Entry 8TSL (electron microscopy, 3.40 A resolution); this record covers chains C and A of the 12 polymer chains in the assembly.

# Chain C
Protein: Transport permease protein
Organism: Caldimonas thermodepolymerans
Reference sequence: A0A2S5T447 (A0A2S5T447_9BURK); residues 3-271 here correspond to UniProt positions 1-269 (UniProt number = residue number - 2)
Amino-acid sequence (274 residues; numbered -2 to 271; the number before each row is that of its first residue; numbers below 1 keep their minus sign (Met-2 is residue -2)):
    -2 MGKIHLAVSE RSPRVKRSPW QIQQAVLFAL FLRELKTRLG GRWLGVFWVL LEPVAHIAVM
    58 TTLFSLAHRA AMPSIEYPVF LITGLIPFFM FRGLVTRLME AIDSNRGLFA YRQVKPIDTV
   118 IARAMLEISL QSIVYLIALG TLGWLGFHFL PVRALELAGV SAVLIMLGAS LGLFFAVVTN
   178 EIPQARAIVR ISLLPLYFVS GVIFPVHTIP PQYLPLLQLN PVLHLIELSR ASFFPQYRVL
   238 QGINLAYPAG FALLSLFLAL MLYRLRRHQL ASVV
Unresolved in the structure: -2 to 13, 270-271
Sequence notes: initiating methionine (-2); expression tag (-1 to 2); conflict Leu3 (Met1 in A0A2S5T447)
What the authors report for this chain:
  - mutagenesis - R89K: decreased stability

# Chain A
Protein: ABC transporter ATP-binding protein
Organism: Caldimonas thermodepolymerans
Reference sequence: A0A2S5T4B3 (A0A2S5T4B3_9BURK); residue numbers follow UniProt; this construct covers 1-226
Amino-acid sequence (234 residues; each row starts with the number of its first residue):
     1 MIELRNLTKW YPTPHGRRYV FRNLNFRFPD DVSIGLIGRN GAGKSTLMRL LGGIEAPNEG
    61 EVVTDVSISW PVGLSGGFQG SLTARENVKF VCRIYGTSHE DMLRKVRFVE EFAEIGEHFD
   121 LPMKTYSSGM RSRVAFGLSM AFDFDYYLID EAMAVGDAQF RAKSRAVFDS RVGQANMILV
   181 SHNMNDIKEY CDVVVLVDQG QATLYEDVEA GIAAYQGSLK KAAAKPDYKD DDDK
Unresolved in the structure: 227-234
Sequence notes: expression tag (227-234)

# Chain C / chain A interface
Pairs across the interface - 16 pairs, chain C then chain A:
  Ala22(C) - Arg93(A)
  Ala26(C) - Arg93(A)
  Arg30(C) - Gln79(A)
  Arg30(C) - Phe90(A)
  Leu105(C) - Phe90(A)  hydrophobic
  Phe106(C) - Ile54(A)
  Ala107(C) - Gly53(A)
  Ala107(C) - Ile54(A)
  Tyr108(C) - Gly77(A)  hydrogen bond (side chain-backbone)
  Tyr108(C) - Val91(A)  hydrophobic
  Tyr108(C) - Ile94(A)  hydrophobic
  Arg109(C) - Leu50(A)
  Arg109(C) - Leu51(A)  hydrogen bond (side chain-backbone)
  Arg109(C) - Gly52(A)
  Arg109(C) - Gly53(A)
  Arg109(C) - Thr64(A)
Also at the interface, not in a pair above, chain C (10 interface residues in all): Leu27, His265
Also at the interface, not in a pair above, chain A (14 interface residues in all): Ala56, Phe78

# In short
10 residues of chain C and 14 residues of chain A are in contact; the contacts include 2 hydrogen bonds. Polar
pairs include Tyr108(C)-Gly77(A) and Arg109(C)-Leu51(A). From the paper: R89K of chain C reduces stability.
Chain C is Transport permease protein and chain A is ABC transporter ATP-binding protein, both from Caldimonas
thermodepolymerans; the structure, S. thermodepolymerans KpsM-KpsE in Apo 2 state with rigid body fitted KpsT,
was determined by electron microscopy (same publication as 8TSH, 8TSI, 8TSW, 8TT3 and 8TUN).
